Entry 5CZ8 (X-ray diffraction, 2.80 A resolution); this record covers chains B and C of the 28 polymer chains in the assembly.

[Chain B]
Protein: Proteasome subunit alpha type-3
Organism: Saccharomyces cerevisiae (strain ATCC 204508 / S288c)
Notes: EC 3.4.25.1
Reference sequence: P23638 (PSA3_YEAST); residues 0-257 here correspond to UniProt positions 1-258 (UniProt number = residue number + 1)
Amino-acid sequence (258 residues; row label = number of the first residue in the row; numbering starts at 0):
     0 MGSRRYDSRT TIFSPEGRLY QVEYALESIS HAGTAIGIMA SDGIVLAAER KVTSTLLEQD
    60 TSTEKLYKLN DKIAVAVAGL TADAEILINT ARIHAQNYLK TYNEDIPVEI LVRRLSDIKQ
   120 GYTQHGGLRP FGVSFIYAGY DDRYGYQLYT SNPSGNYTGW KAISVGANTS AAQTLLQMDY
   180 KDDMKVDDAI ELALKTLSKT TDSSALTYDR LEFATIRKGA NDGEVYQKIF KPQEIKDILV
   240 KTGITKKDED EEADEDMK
Not modelled in the structure: 0, 245-257
Curated features (UniProtKB/Swiss-Prot):
  - cross-link (Glycyl lysine isopeptide (Lys-Gly)): Lys99 (interchain with G-Cter in ubiquitin), Lys198 (interchain with G-Cter in ubiquitin), Lys230 (interchain with G-Cter in ubiquitin)

[Chain C]
Protein: Proteasome subunit alpha type-4
Organism: Saccharomyces cerevisiae (strain ATCC 204508 / S288c)
Notes: EC 3.4.25.1
Reference sequence: P40303 (PSA4_YEAST); residues -1 to 252 here correspond to UniProt positions 1-254 (UniProt number = residue number + 2)
Amino-acid sequence (254 residues; row label = number of the first residue in the row; numbers below 1 keep their minus sign (Met-1 is residue -1)):
    -1 MSGYDRALSI FSPDGHIFQV EYALEAVKRG TCAVGVKGKN CVVLGCERRS TLKLQDTRIT
    59 PSKVSKIDSH VVLSFSGLNA DSRILIEKAR VEAQSHRLTL EDPVTVEYLT RYVAGVQQRY
   119 TQSGGVRPFG VSTLIAGFDP RDDEPKLYQT EPSGIYSSWS AQTIGRNSKT VREFLEKNYD
   179 RKEPPATVEE CVKLTVRSLL EVVQTGAKNI EITVVKPDSD IVALSSEEIN QYVTQIEQEK
   239 QEQQEQDKKK KSNH
Not modelled in the structure: -1 to 0, 241-252
Curated features (UniProtKB/Swiss-Prot):
  - modified residue: Thr58 (Phosphothreonine)

[Interface between chain B and chain C]
Residue-residue contacts (75):
  Arg3(B) - Arg4(C)  hydrogen bond (backbone-side chain)
  Asp6(B) - Tyr2(C)  hydrogen bond
  Asp6(B) - Arg4(C)  salt bridge
  Arg8(B) - Arg4(C)
  Thr10(B) - Leu6(C)
  Thr10(B) - Arg125(C)
  Ile11(B) - Leu6(C)  hydrophobic
  Ile11(B) - Gln17(C)
  Phe12(B) - Gln17(C)  hydrogen bond (backbone-side chain)
  Phe12(B) - Tyr20(C)  hydrophobic
  Phe12(B) - Ala21(C)  hydrophobic
  Phe12(B) - Leu76(C)  hydrophobic
  Phe12(B) - Arg125(C)
  Phe12(B) - Pro126(C)
  Phe12(B) - Gly128(C)
  Ser13(B) - Tyr20(C)
  Pro14(B) - Tyr20(C)  hydrophobic
  Pro14(B) - Glu23(C)
  Glu15(B) - Glu23(C)
  Glu15(B) - Arg27(C)  hydrogen bond (backbone-side chain)
  Gly16(B) - Tyr20(C)
  Gly16(B) - Glu23(C)
  Gly16(B) - Ala24(C)
  Gly16(B) - Arg27(C)  hydrogen bond (backbone-side chain)
  Arg17(B) - Arg27(C)
  Leu18(B) - Arg125(C)
  Met38(B) - Asp54(C)
  Met38(B) - Arg56(C)
  Arg112(B) - Arg81(C)
  Ser115(B) - Arg81(C)  hydrogen bond (backbone-side chain)
  Asp116(B) - Arg81(C)  salt bridge
  Asp116(B) - Ile82(C)
  Gln119(B) - Ala78(C)
  Gln119(B) - Asp79(C)
  Gln119(B) - Ile82(C)
  Thr122(B) - Arg125(C)  hydrogen bond (backbone-side chain)
  Gln123(B) - Tyr118(C)
  Gln123(B) - Gly123(C)
  Gln123(B) - Val124(C)
  Gln123(B) - Arg125(C)  hydrogen bond (backbone-backbone)
  Gln123(B) - Phe127(C)
  His124(B) - Gly123(C)
  His124(B) - Val124(C)
  Gly125(B) - Tyr2(C)
  Gly125(B) - Gly123(C)
  Gly126(B) - Tyr2(C)
  Tyr143(B) - Arg56(C)  hydrogen bond (backbone-side chain)
  Tyr143(B) - Ile57(C)  hydrophobic
  Tyr145(B) - Arg56(C)  hydrogen bond (backbone-side chain)
  Gln146(B) - Ile57(C)
  Leu147(B) - Ile57(C)
  Tyr148(B) - Ile57(C)
  Ser153(B) - Ala78(C)
  Gly154(B) - Ala78(C)
  Gly154(B) - Arg81(C)  hydrogen bond (backbone-side chain)
  Asn155(B) - Asn77(C)
  Asn155(B) - Ala78(C)
  Tyr156(B) - Pro59(C)  hydrophobic
  Tyr156(B) - Arg81(C)
  Gly158(B) - Gln53(C)
  Gly158(B) - Asp54(C)  hydrogen bond (backbone-backbone)
  Gly158(B) - Ile57(C)
  Gly158(B) - Thr58(C)  hydrogen bond (backbone-side chain)
  Trp159(B) - Lys51(C)
  Trp159(B) - Leu52(C)
  Trp159(B) - Gln53(C)
  Trp159(B) - Asp54(C)
  Lys160(B) - Leu52(C)  hydrogen bond (backbone-backbone)
  Lys160(B) - Gln53(C)
  Lys160(B) - Asp54(C)
  Ala161(B) - Leu52(C)
  Gln172(B) - Lys51(C)
  Leu175(B) - Leu52(C)
  Gln176(B) - Lys51(C)
  Gln176(B) - Leu52(C)
Interface residues without a listed pair, chain B (41 interface residues in all): Glu108, Thr157, Tyr179
Interface residues without a listed pair, chain C (31 interface residues in all): Leu50

[In short]
41 residues of chain B and 31 residues of chain C are in contact; the contacts include 14 hydrogen bonds and 2
salt bridges. Polar contacts include Asp6(B)-Arg4(C), Asp116(B)-Arg81(C) and Arg3(B)-Arg4(C).
Chain B is Proteasome subunit alpha type-3 and chain C is Proteasome subunit alpha type-4, both from
Saccharomyces cerevisiae (strain ATCC 204508 / S288c); the structure, Yeast 20S proteasome beta5-L(-49)S-K33A
mutant in complex with Carfilzomib, was determined by X-ray diffraction (same publication as 5CZ4, 5CZ5, 5CZ6,
5CZ7, 5CZ9, 5CZA and 16 further entries).
